PDB entry 6PA7 | electron microscopy, 2.94 A resolution | chains H and I of the 14 polymer chains in the assembly

Chain H:
Name: Histone H2B 1.1
Organism: Xenopus laevis
UniProtKB: P02281 (H2B11_XENLA); residues 1-122 here correspond to UniProt positions 5-126 (UniProt number = residue number + 4)
Chain sequence (123 residues; row label = number of the first residue in the row; numbering starts at 0):
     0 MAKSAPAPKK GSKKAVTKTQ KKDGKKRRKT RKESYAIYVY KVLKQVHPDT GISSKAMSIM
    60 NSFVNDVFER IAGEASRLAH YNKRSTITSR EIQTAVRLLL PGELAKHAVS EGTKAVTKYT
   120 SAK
Unresolved in the structure: 0-26
Sequence notes: initiating methionine (0); engineered mutation Thr29 (Ser33 in P02281)
UniProt features mapped onto this chain:
  - modified residue: Lys2 (N6-acetyllysine), Lys9 (N6-acetyllysine), Ser11 (Phosphoserine), Lys12 (N6-acetyllysine), Lys17 (N6-acetyllysine)
  - glycosylation: Ser109 (O-linked (GlcNAc) serine)
  - cross-link: Lys117 (Glycyl lysine isopeptide (Lys-Gly) (interchain with G-Cter in ubiquitin))

Chain I:
Molecule: 167-nt DNA strand
Sequence (167 nucleotides; row label = number of the first residue in the row):
     1 ATCGGCCGCC CTGGAGAATC CCGGTGCCGA GGCCGCTCAA TTGGTCGTAG ACAGCTCTAG
    61 CACCGCTTAA ACGCACGTAC GCGCTGTCCC CCGCGTTTTA ACCGCCAAGG GGATTACTCC
   121 CTAGTCTCCA GGCACGTGTC AGATATATAC ATCCTGTGGC GGCCGAT
Unresolved in the structure: 1

Interface between chain H and chain I:
Contacting residue pairs (17):
  Thr29(H) - DT114(I)  hydrogen bond to the phosphate
  Arg30(H) - DC38(I)  sugar contact
  Arg30(H) - DA39(I)  salt bridge to the phosphate
  Tyr39(H) - DG31(I)  sugar contact
  Tyr39(H) - DG32(I)  hydrogen bond to the phosphate
  Gly50(H) - DG31(I)  phosphate contact
  Ile51(H) - DA30(I)  sugar contact
  Ile51(H) - DG31(I)  hydrogen bond to the phosphate
  Ser52(H) - DA30(I)  phosphate contact
  Ser53(H) - DA30(I)  hydrogen bond to the phosphate
  Lys82(H) - DG50(I)  phosphate contact
  Arg83(H) - DG50(I)  phosphate contact
  Arg83(H) - DA51(I)  salt bridge to the phosphate
  Ser84(H) - DA49(I)  hydrogen bond to the phosphate
  Ser84(H) - DG50(I)  hydrogen bond to the phosphate
  Thr85(H) - DA49(I)  hydrogen bond to the phosphate
  Thr85(H) - DG50(I)  hydrogen bond to the phosphate
Also at the interface, not in a pair above, chain H (12 interface residues in all): Lys28
Also at the interface, not in a pair above, chain I (10 interface residues in all): DT115

In short:
The interface between chain H and chain I involves 12 residues on one side and 10 on the other, with 8
hydrogen bonds and 2 salt bridges. Polar contacts include Thr29(H)-DT114(I), Tyr39(H)-DG32(I) and
Ile51(H)-DG31(I).
Chain H is Histone H2B 1.1 (Xenopus laevis) and chain I is a 167-nt DNA strand; the structure, The cryo-EM
structure of the human DNMT3A2-DNMT3B3 complex bound to nucleosome, was determined by electron microscopy.
